PDB entry 8FF4 | electron microscopy, 3.60 A resolution | chains E and N of the 23 polymer chains in the assembly

# Chain E
Name: Type I-B CRISPR-associated protein Cas7
Organism: Nostoc sp. 'Peltigera membranacea cyanobiont' 210A
Reference sequence: A0A235IG15 (A0A235IG15_9NOSO); residue numbers follow UniProt; this construct covers 1-323
Amino-acid sequence (323 residues; each row starts with the number of its first residue):
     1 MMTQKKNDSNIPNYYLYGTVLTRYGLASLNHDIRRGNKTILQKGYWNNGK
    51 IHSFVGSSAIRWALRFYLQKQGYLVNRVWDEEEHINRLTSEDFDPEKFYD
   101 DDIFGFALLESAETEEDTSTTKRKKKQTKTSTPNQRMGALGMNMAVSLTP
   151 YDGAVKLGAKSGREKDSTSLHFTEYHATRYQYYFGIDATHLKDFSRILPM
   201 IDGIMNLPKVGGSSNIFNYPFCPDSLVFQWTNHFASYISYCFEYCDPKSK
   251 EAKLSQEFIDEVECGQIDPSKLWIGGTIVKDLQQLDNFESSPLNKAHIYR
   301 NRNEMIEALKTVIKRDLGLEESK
Unresolved in the structure: 1-11, 110-131, 320-323

# Chain N
Molecule: Target DNA strand
Sequence (85 nucleotides; row label = number of the first residue in the row; numbers below 1 keep their minus sign (DG-19 is residue -19)):
   -19 GGCCGCTACGTATCGTAGATATATCTACGCGTAGATATATCTACGTTTAA
    31 CAGTGGCCTTATTAAATGACTTCTCCATGATCTAC

# Interface between chain E and chain N
Pairs across the interface - 19 pairs, chain E then chain N:
  Arg34(E) - DG33(N)  sugar contact
  Arg34(E) - DT34(N)  base contact
  Asn37(E) - DA32(N)  hydrogen bond to the sugar
  Asn37(E) - DG33(N)  hydrogen bond to the phosphate
  Leu109(E) - DT40(N)  base contact
  Leu109(E) - DA41(N)  base contact
  Lys165(E) - DA30(N)  base contact
  Lys165(E) - DC31(N)  base contact
  Asp166(E) - DC31(N)  sugar contact
  Ser167(E) - DC31(N)  phosphate contact
  Ser167(E) - DA32(N)  phosphate contact
  Ser167(E) - DG33(N)  sugar contact
  Ser167(E) - DT34(N)  phosphate contact
  Thr168(E) - DG33(N)  hydrogen bond to the base
  Thr168(E) - DT34(N)  hydrogen bond to the base
  Ser169(E) - DC31(N)  base contact
  Leu170(E) - DC31(N)  base contact
  Leu170(E) - DA32(N)  base contact
  His171(E) - DG33(N)  base contact
Also at the interface, not in a pair above, chain E (11 interface residues in all): Gly36

# Summary
The interface between chain E and chain N involves 11 residues on one side and 7 on the other, with 4 hydrogen
bonds. Polar contacts include Thr168(E)-DG33(N), Thr168(E)-DT34(N) and Asn37(E)-DA32(N).
Chain E is Type I-B CRISPR-associated protein Cas7 (Nostoc sp. 'Peltigera membranacea cyanobiont' 210A) and
chain N is Target DNA strand; the structure, Cryo-EM structure of Cascade-DNA-TniQ-TnsC complex (composite) in
type I-B CAST system, was determined by electron microscopy (same publication as 8FCJ, 8FCU, 8FCV, 8FCW, 8FD2,
8FD3 and 8FF5).
